6HV4 - chains A and G of the 28 polymer chains in the assembly; structure by X-ray diffraction, 3.00 A resolution.

Chain A:
Name: Proteasome subunit alpha type-2
Source organism: Saccharomyces cerevisiae (strain ATCC 204508 / S288c)
Notes: EC 3.4.25.1
UniProtKB: P23639 (PSA2_YEAST); residue numbers follow UniProt; this construct covers 1-250
Amino-acid sequence (250 residues; numbered 1 to 250; the number before each row is that of its first residue):
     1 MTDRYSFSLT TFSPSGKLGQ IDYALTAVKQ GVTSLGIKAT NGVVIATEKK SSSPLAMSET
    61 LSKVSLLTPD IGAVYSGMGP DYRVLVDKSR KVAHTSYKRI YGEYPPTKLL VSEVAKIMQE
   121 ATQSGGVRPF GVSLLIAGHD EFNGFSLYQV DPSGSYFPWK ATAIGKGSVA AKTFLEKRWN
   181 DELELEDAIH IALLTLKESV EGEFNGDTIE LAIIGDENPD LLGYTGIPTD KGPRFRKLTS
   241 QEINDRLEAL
UniProt features mapped onto this chain:
  - cross-link: Lys108 (Glycyl lysine isopeptide (Lys-Gly) (interchain with G-Cter in ubiquitin))

Chain G:
Name: Proteasome subunit alpha type-1
Source organism: Saccharomyces cerevisiae (strain ATCC 204508 / S288c)
Notes: EC 3.4.25.1
UniProtKB: P21243 (PSA1_YEAST); residues -8 to 243 here correspond to UniProt positions 1-252 (UniProt number = residue number + 9)
Amino-acid sequence (252 residues; row label = number of the first residue in the row; numbers below 1 keep their minus sign (Met-8 is residue -8)):
    -8 MSGAAAASAA GYDRHITIFS PEGRLYQVEY AFKATNQTNI NSLAVRGKDC TVVISQKKVP
    52 DKLLDPTTVS YIFCISRTIG MVVNGPIPDA RNAALRAKAE AAEFRYKYGY DMPCDVLAKR
   112 MANLSQIYTQ RAYMRPLGVI LTFVSVDEEL GPSIYKTDPA GYYVGYKATA TGPKQQEITT
   172 NLENHFKKSK IDHINEESWE KVVEFAITHM IDALGTEFSK NDLEVGVATK DKFFTLSAEN
   232 IEERLVAIAE QD
Not modelled in the structure: -8 to 1, 243
Metal / ion sites: Mg2+: Thr8, Tyr119, Arg122, Met125

How chain A and chain G interact:
Residue-residue contacts (66; chain A residue first):
  Thr2(A) with Tyr124(G)
  Asp3(A) with Tyr124(G)
  Tyr5(A) with Ile7(G); Ala123(G), hydrophobic; Tyr124(G), hydrophobic
  Leu9(A) with Ile9(G), hydrophobic; Ala123(G), hydrophobic
  Gln20(A) with Ile9(G); Phe10(G), hydrogen bond (side chain-backbone)
  Tyr23(A) with Phe10(G); Ser11(G); Pro12(G), hydrophobic; Gly14(G)
  Ala24(A) with Phe10(G), hydrophobic
  Thr26(A) with Pro12(G); Glu13(G)
  Ala27(A) with Gly14(G)
  Ser52(A) with Tyr153(G), hydrogen bond
  Ser53(A) with Glu174(G)
  Pro54(A) with Lys158(G); Glu174(G)
  Leu55(A) with Tyr157(G); Lys158(G), hydrogen bond (backbone-backbone); Ala159(G); Thr170(G); Glu174(G); Phe177(G), hydrophobic
  Ala56(A) with Gly156(G); Tyr157(G), hydrophobic
  Met57(A) with Arg37(G); Val155(G); Gly156(G), hydrogen bond (backbone-backbone); Tyr157(G); Lys158(G)
  Thr60(A) with Tyr146(G); Val155(G); Gly156(G), hydrogen bond (side chain-backbone)
  Leu61(A) with Tyr153(G), hydrophobic
  Met78(A) with Phe10(G), hydrophobic; Leu16(G), hydrophobic
  Pro80(A) with Gln117(G); Ala151(G); Gly152(G); Tyr153(G)
  Asp81(A) with Gln117(G)
  Arg83(A) with Ala113(G); Asn114(G); Gly152(G), hydrogen bond (side chain-backbone); Tyr154(G)
  Val84(A) with Asn114(G); Gln117(G)
  Asp87(A) with Lys110(G), salt bridge; Asn114(G)
  Ala121(A) with Gln121(G)
  Gly126(A) with Arg122(G); Ala123(G), hydrogen bond (backbone-backbone)
  Val127(A) with Gln121(G); Arg122(G)
  Arg128(A) with Thr8(G); Phe10(G); Leu16(G); Thr120(G), hydrogen bond (side chain-backbone); Gln121(G), hydrogen bond (backbone-backbone)
  Pro129(A) with Phe10(G)
  Phe130(A) with Gln121(G)
  Gly131(A) with Phe10(G)
Interface residues without a listed pair, chain A (31 interface residues in all): Gln30
Interface residues without a listed pair, chain G (33 interface residues in all): Leu173

Summary:
Chain A and chain G form an interface of 31 and 33 residues respectively, with 9 hydrogen bonds and 1 salt
bridge. Among the polar pairs are Asp87(A)-Lys110(G), Gln20(A)-Phe10(G) and Ser52(A)-Tyr153(G). Thr8(G),
Tyr119(G), Arg122(G) and Met125(G) coordinate Mg2+.
Here chain A is Proteasome subunit alpha type-2 and chain G is Proteasome subunit alpha type-1, both from
Saccharomyces cerevisiae (strain ATCC 204508 / S288c). Entry 6HV4 (Yeast 20S proteasome with human beta2i
(1-53) in complex with ONX 0914) was determined by X-ray diffraction together with 6HTB, 6HTC, 6HTD, 6HTP,
6HTR, 6HUB and 30 further entries from the same study.
